Entry 8VHZ (electron microscopy, 3.30 A resolution); this record covers chains A and B of the 3 polymer chains in the assembly.

# Chain A (and B)
Molecule: Cellulose synthase
Organism: Glycine max
Notes: EC 2.4.1.12; chain B of this document is another copy of the same molecule, construct and numbering; everything in this record applies to it too
UniProtKB: I1K8W4 (I1K8W4_SOYBN); residue numbers follow UniProt; this construct covers 1-1084
Amino-acid sequence (1084 residues; each row starts with the number of its first residue):
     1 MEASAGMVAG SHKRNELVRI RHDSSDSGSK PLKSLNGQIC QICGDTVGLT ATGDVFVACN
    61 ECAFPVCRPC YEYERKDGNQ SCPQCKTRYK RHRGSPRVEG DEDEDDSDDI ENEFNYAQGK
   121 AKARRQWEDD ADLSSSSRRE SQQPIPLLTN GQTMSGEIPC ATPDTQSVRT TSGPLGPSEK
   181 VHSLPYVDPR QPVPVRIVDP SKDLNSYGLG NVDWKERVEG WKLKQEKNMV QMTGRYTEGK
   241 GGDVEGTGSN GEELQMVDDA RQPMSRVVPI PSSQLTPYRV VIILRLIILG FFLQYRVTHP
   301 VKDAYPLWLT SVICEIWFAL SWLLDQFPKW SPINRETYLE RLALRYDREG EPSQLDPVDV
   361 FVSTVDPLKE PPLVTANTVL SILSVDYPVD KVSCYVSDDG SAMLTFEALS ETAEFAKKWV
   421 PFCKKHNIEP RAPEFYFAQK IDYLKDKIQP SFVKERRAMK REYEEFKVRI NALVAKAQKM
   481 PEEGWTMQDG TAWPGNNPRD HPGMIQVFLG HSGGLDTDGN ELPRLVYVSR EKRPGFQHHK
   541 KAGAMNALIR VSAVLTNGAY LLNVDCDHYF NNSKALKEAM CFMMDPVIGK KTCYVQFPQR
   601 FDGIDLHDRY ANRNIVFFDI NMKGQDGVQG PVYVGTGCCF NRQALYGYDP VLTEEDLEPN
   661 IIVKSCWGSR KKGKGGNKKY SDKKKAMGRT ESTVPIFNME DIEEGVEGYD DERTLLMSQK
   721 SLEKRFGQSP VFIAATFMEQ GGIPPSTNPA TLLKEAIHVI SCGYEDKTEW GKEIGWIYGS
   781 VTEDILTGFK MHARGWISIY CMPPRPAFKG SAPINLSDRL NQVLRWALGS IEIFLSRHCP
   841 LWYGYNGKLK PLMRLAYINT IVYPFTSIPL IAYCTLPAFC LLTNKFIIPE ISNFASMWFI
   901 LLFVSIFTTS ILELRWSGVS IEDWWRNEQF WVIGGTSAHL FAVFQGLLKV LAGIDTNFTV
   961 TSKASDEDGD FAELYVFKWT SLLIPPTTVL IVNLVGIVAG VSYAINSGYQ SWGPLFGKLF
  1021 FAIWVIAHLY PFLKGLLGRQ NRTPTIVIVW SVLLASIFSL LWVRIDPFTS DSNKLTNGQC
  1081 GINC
Unresolved in the structure: 1-260, 654-717, 954-978, 1064-1084

# Interface between chain A and chain B
Residue-residue contacts (14):
  D442(A) - K467(B)  salt bridge
  Y443(A) - E464(B)  hydrogen bond
  L444(A) - E464(B)
  L444(A) - V468(B)  hydrophobic
  L444(A) - N471(B)  hydrogen bond (backbone-side chain)
  K445(A) - N471(B)
  K447(A) - V468(B)
  I448(A) - A475(B)  hydrophobic
  Q449(A) - V468(B)
  V453(A) - E464(B)
  V453(A) - V468(B)  hydrophobic
  R457(A) - R461(B)
  R461(A) - R461(B)
  R915(A) - T1045(B)
Other interface residues (no listed pair), chain A (12 interface residues in all): P450
Other interface residues (no listed pair), chain B (9 interface residues in all): E465, A472

# Overview
12 residues of chain A and 9 residues of chain B are in contact, with 2 hydrogen bonds and 1 salt bridge.
Among the polar pairs are D442(A)-K467(B), Y443(A)-E464(B) and L444(A)-N471(B).
Both chains are Cellulose synthase (Glycine max). Entry 8VHZ (Cryo EM structure of a soybean CesA1 homotrimer)
was determined by electron microscopy together with 8VHT and 8VI0 from the same study.
